1Q6Y - chain A; structure by X-ray diffraction, 1.99 A resolution.

== Chain A ==
Molecule: Hypothetical protein yfdW
From: Escherichia coli
UniProtKB: P69902 (FCTA_ECOLI); aligned to UniProt positions 1-418 over residues 3-420 (the alignment contains insertions or deletions, so no single offset holds)
Sequence (428 residues; numbered 1 to 428; the number before each row is that of its first residue):
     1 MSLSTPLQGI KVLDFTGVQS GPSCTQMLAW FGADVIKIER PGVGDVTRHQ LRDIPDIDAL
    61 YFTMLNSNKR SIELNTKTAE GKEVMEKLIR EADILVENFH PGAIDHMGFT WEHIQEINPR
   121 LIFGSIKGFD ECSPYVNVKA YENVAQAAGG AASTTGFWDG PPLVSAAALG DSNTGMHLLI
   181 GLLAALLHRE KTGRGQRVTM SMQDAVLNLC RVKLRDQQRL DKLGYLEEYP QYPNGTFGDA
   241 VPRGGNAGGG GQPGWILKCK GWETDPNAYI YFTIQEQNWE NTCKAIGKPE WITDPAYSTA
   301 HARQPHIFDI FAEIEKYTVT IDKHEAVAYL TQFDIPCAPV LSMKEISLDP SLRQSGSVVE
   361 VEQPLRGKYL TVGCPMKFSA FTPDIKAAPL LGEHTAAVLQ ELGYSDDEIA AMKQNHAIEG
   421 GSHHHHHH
Disordered / not traced: 1-2, 420-428
Differences from the reference sequence: cloning artifact (2-3); expression tag (419-422, 425-427, 427-428, 428)
Residues lining bound ligands: coenzyme A (COA): Phe15, Val18, Gln19, Ser20, Glu39, Arg40, Leu74, Asn75, Thr76, Lys77, Asn98, Phe99, His100, Pro101, Ala103, Met107, Ile126, Lys127, Gly128, Lys139, Ala140, Tyr141, Asp171, Met202, Gln275, Gln277
UniProt features mapped onto this chain:
  - active site: Asp171 (Nucleophile)
  - binding site (CoA): Gln19, Ser20, Arg40, Leu74 to Lys77, Asn98 to His100, His106, Lys139 to Glu142, Gln275 to Gln277
  - binding site (substrate): Gly250 to Gln252

== In short ==
Ligands of chain A: coenzyme A. Curated annotation (UniProt) lists active-site residue Asp171, 18 CoA-binding
residues and 3 substrate-binding residues.
Chain A is Hypothetical protein yfdW (Escherichia coli); the structure, Hypothetical protein YfdW from E. coli
bound to Coenzyme A, was determined by X-ray diffraction, deposited together with 1PQY and 1Q7E.
